PDB entry 6RDH | electron microscopy, 3.00 A resolution | chains R and S of the 31 polymer chains in the assembly

# Chain R
Name: Mitochondrial ATP synthase subunit delta
Source organism: Polytomella sp. Pringsheim 198.80
Reference sequence: D7P7X6 (D7P7X6_9CHLO); residue numbers follow UniProt; this construct covers 1-199
Chain sequence (199 residues; each row starts with the number of its first residue):
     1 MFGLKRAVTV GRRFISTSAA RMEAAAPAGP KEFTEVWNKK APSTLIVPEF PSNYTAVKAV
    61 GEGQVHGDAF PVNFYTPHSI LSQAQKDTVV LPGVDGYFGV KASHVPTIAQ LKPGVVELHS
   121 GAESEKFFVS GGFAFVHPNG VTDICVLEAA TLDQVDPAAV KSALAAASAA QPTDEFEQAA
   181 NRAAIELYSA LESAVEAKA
Unresolved in the structure: 1-22

# Chain S
Name: ATP synthase gamma chain, mitochondrial
Source organism: Polytomella sp. Pringsheim 198.80
Reference sequence: Q4LDE7 (Q4LDE7_9CHLO); numbering as in UniProt (aligned over 1-317)
Chain sequence (317 residues; row label = number of the first residue in the row):
     1 MALRKAVLSL GLSQGVAAEA VLGSGMFNAV QHESVRYASN QAVKQRIRAI KNIGKITKAM
    61 KMVAASKMKN AQIAVEQSRG LVDPFVRLFG DFPAVNSNKS VVVAVTSDKG LCGGLNSNIT
   121 KYTRATLATT ESEGKDVVVV SIGDKGRSQL TRIESQRYQL AIADTYKVRV TFGQASLIVE
   181 ELIKHNPQSY QILFNKFRSA ISFKPTVATI LSPDLLEKQL EDVTGNSLDA YDIEASHERS
   241 DVLRDLTEFH LGVTLYNAML ENNCSEHASR MSAMENSTKS AGEMLGKLTL DYNRKRQATI
   301 TTELIEIIAG ASALMDE
Unresolved in the structure: 1-38, 316-317

# Chain R / chain S interface
Residue-residue contacts (105):
  Glu23(R) with Gln219(S); Asp222(S); Thr224(S), hydrogen bond
  Ala24(R) with Asp222(S)
  Ala25(R) with Asn96(S)
  Ala26(R) with Asn96(S); Leu220(S)
  Ala28(R) with Phe92(S), hydrophobic; Ala94(S); Val95(S), hydrophobic
  Gly29(R) with Asp91(S); Pro93(S)
  Pro30(R) with Asp91(S); Pro93(S)
  Glu32(R) with Ala94(S)
  Phe33(R) with Pro93(S), hydrophobic; Ala94(S), hydrophobic; Thr129(S); Thr130(S)
  Trp37(R) with Ala125(S), hydrogen bond (side chain-backbone); Thr129(S), hydrogen bond
  Lys40(R) with Ala128(S); Thr129(S)
  Leu45(R) with Lys121(S); Tyr122(S), hydrophobic; Ala125(S), hydrophobic
  Ile46(R) with Tyr122(S), hydrogen bond (backbone-side chain)
  Pro48(R) with Tyr122(S); Pro205(S); Val207(S), hydrophobic
  Glu49(R) with Lys204(S); Pro205(S), hydrogen bond (backbone-backbone); Thr206(S); Val207(S), hydrogen bond (backbone-backbone)
  Phe50(R) with Asp91(S); Pro93(S), hydrophobic; Val207(S), hydrophobic
  Pro51(R) with Val86(S); Asp91(S); Val207(S); Ala208(S), hydrophobic
  Ser52(R) with Val86(S); Asp91(S), hydrogen bond (backbone-side chain)
  Tyr54(R) with Asp83(S); Lys196(S); Arg198(S); Lys204(S)
  Thr55(R) with Asp83(S), hydrogen bond; Val86(S); Arg87(S)
  Val57(R) with Arg87(S), hydrogen bond (backbone-side chain)
  Ala59(R) with Arg87(S); Tyr231(S)
  Asn73(R) with Arg87(S), hydrogen bond
  Tyr75(R) with Gly80(S); Leu81(S), hydrophobic; Pro84(S)
  Thr76(R) with Leu81(S)
  Pro77(R) with Ser78(S); Leu81(S); Phe172(S), hydrophobic; Tyr256(S)
  Ser79(R) with Gln77(S)
  Ile80(R) with Glu76(S); Gln77(S), hydrogen bond (backbone-side chain); Gly80(S)
  Gly93(R) with Glu234(S)
  Val94(R) with Glu234(S); Ala235(S), hydrophobic; Ser236(S)
  Asp95(R) with Glu234(S)
  Phe98(R) with Glu234(S)
  Pro106(R) with Ala230(S); Tyr231(S); Asp232(S), hydrogen bond (backbone-backbone)
  Thr107(R) with Tyr231(S); Asp232(S)
  Ile108(R) with Leu88(S), hydrophobic; Tyr231(S), hydrophobic; Asp232(S), hydrogen bond (backbone-backbone); Ile233(S), hydrophobic; Glu234(S), hydrogen bond (backbone-backbone); Leu246(S), hydrophobic
  Ala109(R) with Glu234(S)
  Gln110(R) with Glu234(S); Ala235(S)
  Phe133(R) with Val242(S), hydrophobic; Leu246(S), hydrophobic; Phe249(S), hydrophobic
  Phe135(R) with Pro84(S), hydrophobic; Phe85(S), hydrophobic; Leu88(S), hydrophobic; Leu246(S), hydrophobic
  Val136(R) with Tyr231(S)
  His137(R) with Arg87(S); Leu88(S); Tyr231(S)
  Pro138(R) with Tyr231(S)
  Asp143(R) with Pro84(S); Arg87(S), salt bridge
  Cys145(R) with Leu81(S), hydrophobic; Pro84(S), hydrophobic; Phe249(S)
  Leu147(R) with Phe172(S), hydrophobic; Phe249(S), hydrophobic
Interface residues without a listed pair, chain R (55 interface residues in all): Val36, Ala41, Pro42, Val47, Lys58, His78, Gly96, Val105, Val141, Val146
Interface residues without a listed pair, chain S (51 interface residues in all): Val82, Asn118, Thr126, Leu228, Asp245

# Overview
55 residues of chain R and 51 residues of chain S are in contact; the contacts include 14 hydrogen bonds and 1
salt bridge. Polar contacts include Asp143(R)-Arg87(S), Glu23(R)-Thr224(S) and Trp37(R)-Ala125(S).
Chain R is Mitochondrial ATP synthase subunit delta and chain S is ATP synthase gamma chain, mitochondrial,
both from Polytomella sp. Pringsheim 198.80; the structure, CryoEM structure of Polytomella F-ATP synthase,
Rotary substate 1A, composite map, was determined by electron microscopy (same publication as 6RD4, 6RD5,
6RD6, 6RD7, 6RD8, 6RD9 and 46 further entries).
